Entry 8RHK (X-ray diffraction, 2.80 A resolution); this record covers chains Q and R of the 34 polymer chains in the assembly.

[Chain Q]
Protein: Proteasome subunit alpha type-4
Source organism: Saccharomyces cerevisiae
UniProtKB: P40303 (PSA4_YEAST); residues -1 to 252 here correspond to UniProt positions 1-254 (UniProt number = residue number + 2)
Chain sequence (254 residues; numbered -1 to 252; the number before each row is that of its first residue; numbers below 1 keep their minus sign (Met-1 is residue -1)):
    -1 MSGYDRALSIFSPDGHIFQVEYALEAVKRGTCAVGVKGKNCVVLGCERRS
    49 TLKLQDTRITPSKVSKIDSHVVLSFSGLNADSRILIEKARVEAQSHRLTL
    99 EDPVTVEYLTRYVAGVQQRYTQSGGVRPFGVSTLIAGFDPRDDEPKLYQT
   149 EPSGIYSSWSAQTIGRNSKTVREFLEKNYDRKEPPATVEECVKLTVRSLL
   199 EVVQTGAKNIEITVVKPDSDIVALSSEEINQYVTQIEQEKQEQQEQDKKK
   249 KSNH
Not modelled in the structure: -1 to 0, 241-252
UniProt features mapped onto this chain:
  - modified residue: Thr58 (Phosphothreonine)

[Chain R]
Protein: Proteasome subunit alpha type-5
Source organism: Saccharomyces cerevisiae
UniProtKB: P32379 (PSA5_YEAST); residues -7 to 252 here correspond to UniProt positions 1-260 (UniProt number = residue number + 8)
Chain sequence (260 residues; each row starts with the number of its first residue; numbers below 1 keep their minus sign (Met-7 is residue -7)):
    -7 MFLTRSEYDRGVSTFSPEGRLFQVEYSLEAIKLGSTAIGIATKEGVVLGV
    43 EKRATSPLLESDSIEKIVEIDRHIGCAMSGLTADARSMIEHARTAAVTHN
    93 LYYDEDINVESLTQSVCDLALRFGEGASGEERLMSRPFGVALLIAGHDAD
   143 DGYQLFHAEPSGTFYRYNAKAIGSGSEGAQAELLNEWHSSLTLKEAELLV
   193 LKILKQVMEEKLDENNAQLSCITKQDGFKIYDNEKTAELIKELKEKEAAE
   243 SPEEADVEMS
Not modelled in the structure: -7 to 0, 118-124, 243-252

[Interface between chain Q and chain R]
Pairs across the interface (65):
  Asp3(Q) - Glu117(R)
  Arg4(Q) - Asp1(R)
  Arg4(Q) - Glu117(R)
  Ala5(Q) - Val4(R)  hydrophobic
  Ala5(Q) - Glu117(R)
  Ala5(Q) - Ser127(R)
  Ser7(Q) - Ser127(R)  hydrogen bond (backbone-side chain)
  Ser7(Q) - Arg128(R)
  Ile8(Q) - Asp1(R)
  Ile8(Q) - Gln15(R)
  Phe9(Q) - Gln15(R)  hydrogen bond (backbone-side chain)
  Phe9(Q) - Tyr18(R)  hydrophobic
  Phe9(Q) - Ser19(R)
  Phe9(Q) - Ala22(R)  hydrophobic
  Phe9(Q) - Leu73(R)  hydrophobic
  Phe9(Q) - Arg128(R)
  Phe9(Q) - Pro129(R)
  Phe9(Q) - Gly131(R)
  Ser10(Q) - Tyr18(R)
  Pro11(Q) - Tyr18(R)  hydrophobic
  Pro11(Q) - Glu21(R)
  Asp12(Q) - Glu21(R)
  Gly13(Q) - Tyr18(R)
  Gly13(Q) - Glu21(R)
  Gly13(Q) - Ala22(R)
  His14(Q) - Leu25(R)
  Ile15(Q) - Leu73(R)  hydrophobic
  Ile15(Q) - Arg128(R)
  Lys35(Q) - Glu52(R)  salt bridge
  Gln116(Q) - Ala75(R)
  Gln116(Q) - Asp76(R)
  Gln116(Q) - Arg128(R)
  Thr119(Q) - Arg128(R)  hydrogen bond (backbone-side chain)
  Gln120(Q) - Met126(R)
  Gln120(Q) - Ser127(R)  hydrogen bond (backbone-backbone)
  Gln120(Q) - Arg128(R)
  Gln120(Q) - Phe130(R)
  Ser121(Q) - Ser127(R)
  Gly122(Q) - Ser127(R)
  Ser151(Q) - Ala75(R)
  Gly152(Q) - Ala75(R)
  Ile153(Q) - Thr74(R)
  Ile153(Q) - Ala75(R)
  Ser155(Q) - Leu51(R)
  Ser155(Q) - Ser55(R)
  Ser156(Q) - Leu51(R)
  Ser156(Q) - Glu52(R)  hydrogen bond (backbone-backbone)
  Ser156(Q) - Ser55(R)  hydrogen bond (backbone-side chain)
  Trp157(Q) - Thr47(R)
  Trp157(Q) - Ser48(R)
  Trp157(Q) - Leu50(R)
  Trp157(Q) - Leu51(R)
  Trp157(Q) - Glu52(R)
  Ser158(Q) - Leu50(R)  hydrogen bond (backbone-backbone)
  Ser158(Q) - Glu52(R)  hydrogen bond
  Ala159(Q) - Leu50(R)
  Leu173(Q) - Leu50(R)  hydrophobic
  Glu174(Q) - Ser48(R)  hydrogen bond
  Glu174(Q) - Pro49(R)
  Glu174(Q) - Leu50(R)
  Tyr177(Q) - Leu50(R)  hydrophobic
  Arg179(Q) - Pro49(R)  hydrogen bond (side chain-backbone)
  Arg179(Q) - Leu50(R)  hydrogen bond (side chain-backbone)
  Arg179(Q) - Leu51(R)  hydrogen bond (side chain-backbone)
  Arg179(Q) - Glu52(R)
Interface residues without a listed pair, chain Q (31 interface residues in all): Arg170
Interface residues without a listed pair, chain R (27 interface residues in all): Ser53

[Summary]
Chain Q and chain R form an interface of 31 and 27 residues respectively; the contacts include 12 hydrogen
bonds and 1 salt bridge. Polar contacts include Lys35(Q)-Glu52(R), Ser7(Q)-Ser127(R) and Phe9(Q)-Gln15(R).
Chain Q is Proteasome subunit alpha type-4 and chain R is Proteasome subunit alpha type-5, both from
Saccharomyces cerevisiae; the structure, Yeast 20S proteasome in complex with a linear oxindole epoxyketone
(compound 6), was determined by X-ray diffraction together with 8RHJ and 8RHL from the same study.
